8FAE - chains E and F of the 6 polymer chains in the assembly; structure by electron microscopy, 3.80 A resolution.

[Chain E]
Name: Envelope glycoprotein gp120
Organism: Human immunodeficiency virus 1
Reference sequence: O40222 (O40222_9HIV1); the construct lacks a stretch of the UniProt sequence and is renumbered around it, so the offset changes along the chain: 32-146 = UniProt 31-145; 150-309 = UniProt 146-305; 312-321 = UniProt 306-315; 322-395 = UniProt 317-390; 2 more segments
Chain sequence (472 residues; numbered 32 to 505 plus 3 insertion-coded residues; 5 numbers in that range are skipped by the numbering (no residue carries them; nothing is unmodelled there); the number before each row is that of its first residue):
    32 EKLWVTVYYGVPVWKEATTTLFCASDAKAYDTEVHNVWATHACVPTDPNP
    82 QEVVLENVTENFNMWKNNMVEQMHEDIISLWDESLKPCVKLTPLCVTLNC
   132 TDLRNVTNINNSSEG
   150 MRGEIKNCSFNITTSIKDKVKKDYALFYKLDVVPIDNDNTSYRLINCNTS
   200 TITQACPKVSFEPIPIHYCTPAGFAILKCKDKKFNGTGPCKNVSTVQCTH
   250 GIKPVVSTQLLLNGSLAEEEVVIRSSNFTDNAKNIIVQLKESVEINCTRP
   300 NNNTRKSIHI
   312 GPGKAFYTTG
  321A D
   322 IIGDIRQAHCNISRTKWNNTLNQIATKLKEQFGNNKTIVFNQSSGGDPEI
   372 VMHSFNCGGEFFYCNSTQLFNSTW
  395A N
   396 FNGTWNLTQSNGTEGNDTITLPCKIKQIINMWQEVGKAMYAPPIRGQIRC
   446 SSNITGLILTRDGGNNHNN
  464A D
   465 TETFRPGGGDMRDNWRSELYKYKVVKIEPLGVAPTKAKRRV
Unresolved in the structure: 32, 140-143
Construct notes: conflict Lys33 (Asn32 in O40222), Lys166 (Arg162 in O40222), Lys178 (Arg174 in O40222), Lys252 (Arg248 in O40222), Lys315 (Arg309 in O40222), Lys419 (Arg415 in O40222); engineered mutation Glu114 (Gln113 in O40222)
Disulfide bonds: Cys54-Cys74, Cys119-Cys205, Cys126-Cys196, Cys131-Cys157, Cys218-Cys247, Cys228-Cys239, Cys296-Cys331, Cys378-Cys445, Cys385-Cys418
Glycans and other covalent adducts: N-acetylglucosamine (NAG) linked to Asn88, Asn130, Asn156, Asn160, Asn197, Asn234, Asn241, Asn262, Asn276, Asn295, Asn301, Asn332, Asn356, Asn362, Asn386, Asn392, Asn448; glycan linked to Asn188, Asn339, Asn401
Ligand contacts: 83G (1-[(2R)-4-(benzenecarbonyl)-2-methylpiperazin-1-yl]-2-(4-methoxy-1H-pyrrolo[2,3-b]pyridin-3-yl)ethane-1,2-dione): Ile108, Ile109, Trp112, Asp113, Leu116, Val255, Glu370, Ser375, Phe376, Asn377, Phe382, Tyr384, Ile424, Asn425, Met426, Trp427, Lys432, Ala433, Met434, Met475
What the authors report for this chain:
  - post-translational modification sites: Asn156, Asn301, Asn339, Asn362

[Chain F]
Name: Envelope glycoprotein gp41
Organism: Human immunodeficiency virus 1
Reference sequence: O40222 (O40222_9HIV1); residues 519-664 here correspond to UniProt positions 517-662 (UniProt number = residue number - 2)
Chain sequence (146 residues; each row starts with the number of its first residue):
   519 FLGFLGAAGSTMGAASITLTVQARLLLSGIVQQQNNLLKAIEAQQHLLKL
   569 TVWGIKQLQARVLTVERYLRDQQLLGIWGCSGKLICTTAVPWNASWSNKT
   619 LDMIWNNMTWMEWEKEIDNYTGLIYTLIEESQNQQEKNEKELLELD
Unresolved in the structure: 662-664
Construct notes: conflict Lys557 (Arg555 in O40222), Lys633 (Arg631 in O40222), Lys658 (Gln656 in O40222); engineered mutation Lys567 (Gln565 in O40222), Thr582 (Ala580 in O40222)
Disulfide bonds: Cys598-Cys604
Glycans and other covalent adducts: glycan linked to Asn611, Asn616, Asn637; N-acetylglucosamine (NAG) linked to Asn625
What the authors report for this chain:
  - self-association interface (contacts with another copy of this molecule); pairs are residue here / residue on that copy: Thr538-Gln652 (hydrogen bond)

[Chain E / chain F interface]
Residue-residue contacts (125; chain E residue first):
  Leu34(E) with Pro609(F); Trp610(F), hydrogen bond (backbone-backbone); Leu619(F), hydrophobic
  Trp35(E) with Thr606(F); Ala607(F), hydrogen bond (side chain-backbone); Val608(F); Pro609(F); Trp610(F)
  Val36(E) with Thr606(F), hydrogen bond (backbone-side chain); Val608(F), hydrogen bond (backbone-backbone); Trp610(F), hydrophobic; Ile642(F), hydrophobic
  Thr37(E) with Cys604(F)
  Val38(E) with Trp596(F); Leu602(F); Ile603(F); Cys604(F), hydrogen bond (backbone-backbone); Thr606(F); Ile646(F), hydrophobic
  Tyr39(E) with Leu537(F), hydrophobic; Ile603(F), hydrophobic; Trp623(F); Trp628(F), hydrophobic
  Tyr40(E) with Leu537(F); Leu544(F); Tyr586(F); Asp589(F); Leu593(F), hydrophobic; Leu602(F), hydrogen bond (backbone-backbone); Ile603(F)
  Gly41(E) with Leu537(F); Gln540(F); Ala541(F)
  Val42(E) with Leu537(F), hydrophobic; Trp628(F), hydrophobic; Glu632(F)
  Pro43(E) with Leu523(F), hydrophobic; Ala525(F); Ala533(F), hydrophobic; Leu537(F); Gln540(F); Met629(F)
  Val44(E) with Trp628(F); Met629(F), hydrophobic; Glu632(F)
  Trp45(E) with Ala526(F), hydrophobic; Met629(F), hydrogen bond (backbone-side chain)
  Thr50(E) with Leu581(F)
  Thr51(E) with Lys574(F)
  Leu52(E) with Trp571(F); Lys574(F)
  Phe53(E) with Gln550(F); Trp571(F), hydrophobic; Gln575(F); Ala578(F), hydrophobic
  Cys54(E) with Trp571(F), hydrophobic; Gln575(F), hydrogen bond (backbone-side chain)
  Ala58(E) with Lys557(F)
  Tyr61(E) with Asn554(F); Lys557(F)
  Asp62(E) with Lys557(F), salt bridge
  His72(E) with Gln562(F)
  Ala73(E) with Gln562(F), hydrogen bond (backbone-side chain); Leu566(F); Trp571(F), hydrophobic; Gln575(F), hydrogen bond (backbone-side chain)
  Cys74(E) with Gln562(F); Gln575(F)
  Val75(E) with Gln562(F); Gln575(F)
  Pro76(E) with Asn553(F); Asn554(F)
  Val84(E) with Gly521(F); Phe522(F)
  Leu86(E) with Leu523(F)
  Glu87(E) with Gly527(F)
  Asn88(E) with Gly527(F)
  Val89(E) with Gly527(F)
  Asp107(E) with Trp571(F); Lys574(F)
  Ser110(E) with Val570(F)
  Leu111(E) with Val570(F), hydrophobic; Trp571(F)
  Glu114(E) with Val570(F)
  Tyr217(E) with Trp571(F)
  Pro220(E) with Ala578(F); Thr582(F)
  Ala221(E) with Leu543(F); Leu544(F); Gly547(F); Thr582(F)
  Gly222(E) with Leu544(F); Arg585(F)
  Phe223(E) with Arg585(F)
  Thr244(E) with Phe522(F)
  Lys490(E) with Arg585(F)
  Ile491(E) with Phe522(F), hydrophobic; Arg585(F), hydrogen bond (backbone-side chain)
  Glu492(E) with Arg585(F), salt bridge
  Pro493(E) with Leu544(F), hydrophobic; Asp589(F)
  Leu494(E) with Arg588(F); Asp589(F); Leu592(F), hydrophobic; Glu632(F); Tyr643(F)
  Gly495(E) with Trp628(F); Glu632(F)
  Val496(E) with Trp610(F), hydrophobic; Trp628(F); Trp631(F); Ile642(F), hydrophobic; Tyr643(F), hydrophobic
  Pro498(E) with Trp610(F), hydrophobic; Leu619(F); Trp623(F); Trp631(F)
  Thr499(E) with Trp623(F)
  Ala501(E) with Thr605(F), hydrogen bond (backbone-side chain)
  Lys502(E) with Thr605(F), hydrogen bond (backbone-side chain)
  Arg503(E) with Trp596(F), hydrogen bond (side chain-backbone); Thr605(F), hydrogen bond (side chain-backbone); Thr606(F); Ala607(F); Gln650(F), hydrogen bond
Interface residues without a listed pair, chain E (62 interface residues in all): Asn67, Ala70, Val85, Glu91, Cys218, Ala224, Gln246, Cys247, Ala497, Lys500
Interface residues without a listed pair, chain F (64 interface residues in all): Gly524, Met530, Ser534, Leu545, Val549, Gln552, Leu556, Thr569, Gly572, Cys598, Trp614, Ile622

[In short]
The interface between chain E and chain F involves 62 residues on one side and 64 on the other; the contacts
include 16 hydrogen bonds and 2 salt bridges. Polar pairs include Asp62(E)-Lys557(F), Glu492(E)-Arg585(F) and
Trp35(E)-Ala607(F). The paper reports modification sites Asn156(E), Asn301(E) and Asn339(E) among others; a
self-association interface involving Thr538(F).
Here chain E is Envelope glycoprotein gp120 and chain F is Envelope glycoprotein gp41, both from Human
immunodeficiency virus 1. Entry 8FAE (Asymmetric structure of cleaved HIV-1 AE2 envelope glycoprotein trimer
in styrene-maleic acid lipid nanoparticles (AE2.1)) was determined by electron microscopy, deposited together
with 8FAD.
